Entry 1GGK (X-ray diffraction, 2.26 A resolution); this record covers chains B and D of the 4 polymer chains in the assembly.

[Chain B (and D)]
Molecule: Catalase hpii
Source organism: Escherichia coli
Notes: EC 1.11.1.6; chain D of this document is another copy of the same molecule, construct and numbering; everything in this record applies to it too
UniProt: P21179 (CATE_ECOLI); residue numbers follow UniProt; this construct covers 1-753
Sequence (753 residues; row label = number of the first residue in the row):
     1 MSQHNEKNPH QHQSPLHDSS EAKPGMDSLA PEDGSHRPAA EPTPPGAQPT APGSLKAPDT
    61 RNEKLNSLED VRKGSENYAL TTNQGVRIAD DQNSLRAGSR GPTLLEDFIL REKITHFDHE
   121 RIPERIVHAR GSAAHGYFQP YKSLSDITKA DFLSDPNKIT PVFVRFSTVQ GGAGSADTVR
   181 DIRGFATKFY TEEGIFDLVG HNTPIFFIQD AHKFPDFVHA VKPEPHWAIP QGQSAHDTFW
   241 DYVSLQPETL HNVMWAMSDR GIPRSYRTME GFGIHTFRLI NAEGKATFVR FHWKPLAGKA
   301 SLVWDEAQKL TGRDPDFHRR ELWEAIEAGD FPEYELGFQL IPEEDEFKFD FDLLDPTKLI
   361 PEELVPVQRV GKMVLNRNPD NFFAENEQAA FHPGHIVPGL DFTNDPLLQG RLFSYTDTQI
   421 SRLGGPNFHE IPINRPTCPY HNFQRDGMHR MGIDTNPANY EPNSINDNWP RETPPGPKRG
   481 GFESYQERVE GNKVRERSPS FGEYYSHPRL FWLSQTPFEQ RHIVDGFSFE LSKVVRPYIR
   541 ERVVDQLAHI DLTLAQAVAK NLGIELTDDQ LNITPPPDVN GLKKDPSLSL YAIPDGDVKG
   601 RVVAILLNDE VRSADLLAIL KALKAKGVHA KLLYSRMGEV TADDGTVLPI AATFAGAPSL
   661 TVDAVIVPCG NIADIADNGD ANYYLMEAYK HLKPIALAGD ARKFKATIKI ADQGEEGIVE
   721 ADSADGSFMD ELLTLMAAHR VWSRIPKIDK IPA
Unresolved in the structure: 1-26
Covalent attachments: covalent link His392-Tyr415
Sequence notes: engineered mutation His201 (Asn in P21179)
Ion coordination: heme Fe near Tyr415 (its only coordinating residue here)
Ligand contacts: heme (HEM): Arg125, Ile126, Val127, His128, Arg165, Ser167, Gly184, Phe185, Ala186, Val199, Gly200, His201, Phe206, Ala211, Phe214, Ile274, His275, Ala389, Phe391, Leu407, Gly410, Arg411, Ser414, Tyr415, Thr418, Gln419, Arg422
What the authors report for this chain:
  - mutagenesis - N201H: decreased catalytic activity
  - post-translational modification sites: Tyr415
  - catalytic residues: His128 (citing earlier work)

[How chain B and chain D interact]
Pairs across the interface (252):
  Asp27(B) - Asn468(D)
  Asp27(B) - Arg471(D)
  Ser28(B) - Asp467(D)  hydrogen bond
  Ser28(B) - Arg471(D)
  Leu29(B) - Pro462(D)  hydrophobic
  Leu29(B) - Asn463(D)
  Leu29(B) - Ser464(D)
  Leu29(B) - Asp467(D)  hydrogen bond (backbone-side chain)
  Leu29(B) - Asn468(D)
  Ala30(B) - Ser464(D)
  Ala30(B) - Asp467(D)  hydrogen bond (backbone-side chain)
  His36(B) - Ser464(D)
  His36(B) - Ile465(D)
  Arg37(B) - Pro457(D)
  Arg37(B) - Ile465(D)  hydrogen bond (side chain-backbone)
  Arg37(B) - Asn466(D)  hydrogen bond
  Pro52(B) - Thr455(D)
  Ser54(B) - Thr455(D)
  Leu55(B) - Pro457(D)  hydrophobic
  Val71(B) - Met451(D)
  Val71(B) - Gly452(D)
  Val71(B) - Ile453(D)  hydrogen bond (backbone-backbone)
  Arg72(B) - Ile453(D)
  Lys73(B) - His441(D)
  Lys73(B) - Ile453(D)  hydrogen bond (backbone-backbone)
  Lys73(B) - Asp454(D)
  Lys73(B) - Thr455(D)  hydrogen bond (backbone-side chain)
  Gly74(B) - His441(D)
  Gly74(B) - Thr455(D)
  Ser75(B) - Asn456(D)
  Ser75(B) - Asn466(D)  hydrogen bond
  Ser75(B) - Trp469(D)
  Glu76(B) - Asn466(D)
  Glu76(B) - Trp469(D)
  Asn77(B) - Trp469(D)
  Tyr78(B) - His441(D)
  Tyr78(B) - Trp469(D)
  Tyr78(B) - Pro470(D)
  Tyr78(B) - Arg471(D)  hydrogen bond (backbone-backbone)
  Ala79(B) - His441(D)
  Ala79(B) - Pro470(D)
  Ala79(B) - Arg471(D)
  Ala79(B) - Thr473(D)
  Leu80(B) - His441(D)
  Leu80(B) - Asn442(D)
  Leu80(B) - Phe443(D)  hydrophobic
  Leu80(B) - Pro470(D)
  Leu80(B) - Arg471(D)  hydrogen bond (backbone-backbone)
  Leu80(B) - Glu472(D)
  Thr81(B) - Tyr440(D)
  Thr81(B) - His441(D)  hydrogen bond (backbone-backbone)
  Thr81(B) - Asn442(D)  hydrogen bond (backbone-side chain)
  Thr82(B) - Tyr440(D)
  Thr82(B) - Asn442(D)
  Asn83(B) - His429(D)
  Asn83(B) - Pro436(D)
  Asn83(B) - Tyr440(D)
  Asn83(B) - Asn442(D)  hydrogen bond
  Asn83(B) - Gln444(D)  hydrogen bond
  Gln84(B) - Gly194(D)
  Gln84(B) - Ile195(D)  hydrogen bond (backbone-backbone)
  Gln84(B) - His395(D)
  Gln84(B) - His429(D)
  Gln84(B) - Pro436(D)
  Gly85(B) - Glu193(D)
  Gly85(B) - Gly194(D)
  Gly85(B) - Pro439(D)
  Val86(B) - Glu193(D)
  Val86(B) - Ile396(D)
  Val86(B) - Phe482(D)  hydrophobic
  Arg87(B) - Arg479(D)  hydrogen bond (side chain-backbone)
  Arg87(B) - Gly480(D)
  Arg87(B) - Gly481(D)
  Arg87(B) - Phe482(D)  hydrogen bond (backbone-backbone)
  Ile88(B) - Glu472(D)
  Ile88(B) - Thr473(D)  hydrogen bond (backbone-backbone)
  Ala89(B) - Glu472(D)
  Ala89(B) - Thr473(D)
  Ala89(B) - Phe482(D)
  Asp90(B) - Glu472(D)
  Asp91(B) - Glu461(D)
  Asp91(B) - Glu472(D)  hydrogen bond (backbone-side chain)
  Gln92(B) - Glu461(D)  hydrogen bond
  Gln92(B) - Glu472(D)  hydrogen bond
  Leu95(B) - Ser484(D)
  Leu105(B) - Gln409(D)
  Leu105(B) - Phe413(D)  hydrophobic
  Glu106(B) - Phe402(D)
  Glu106(B) - Gln409(D)  hydrogen bond
  Glu106(B) - Leu412(D)
  Phe108(B) - Gly394(D)
  Phe108(B) - Phe402(D)  hydrophobic
  Arg111(B) - Leu412(D)  hydrogen bond (side chain-backbone)
  Arg111(B) - Phe413(D)
  Glu112(B) - Gln444(D)  hydrogen bond
  Lys113(B) - Gln444(D)
  Thr115(B) - Ile420(D)
  His116(B) - Pro426(D)
  His116(B) - Asn427(D)  hydrogen bond
  His116(B) - Gln444(D)
  His116(B) - Arg445(D)  hydrogen bond (side chain-backbone)
  His116(B) - Asp446(D)
  His116(B) - Arg450(D)
  His119(B) - Ile420(D)
  His119(B) - Pro426(D)
  His119(B) - Gly447(D)
  Glu120(B) - Arg445(D)
  Glu120(B) - Asp446(D)
  Glu120(B) - Gly447(D)  hydrogen bond (backbone-backbone)
  Ile122(B) - Met448(D)  hydrophobic
  Glu193(B) - Gly85(D)
  Glu193(B) - Val86(D)
  Gly194(B) - Gln84(D)
  Gly194(B) - Gly85(D)
  Ile195(B) - Gln84(D)  hydrogen bond (backbone-backbone)
  Asp380(B) - Ile453(D)
  Asp380(B) - Asp454(D)
  Asp380(B) - Thr455(D)
  Asn381(B) - Asp454(D)
  Phe383(B) - Asp446(D)
  Phe383(B) - Gly447(D)
  Phe383(B) - Arg450(D)
  Glu385(B) - Ile453(D)
  Gln388(B) - His449(D)
  Gln388(B) - Arg450(D)  hydrogen bond (side chain-backbone)
  Gly394(B) - Phe108(D)
  His395(B) - Gln84(D)  hydrogen bond
  Ile396(B) - Val86(D)
  Phe402(B) - Glu106(D)
  Gln409(B) - Leu105(D)
  Gln409(B) - Glu106(D)  hydrogen bond
  Leu412(B) - Glu106(D)
  Leu412(B) - Arg111(D)  hydrogen bond (backbone-side chain)
  Phe413(B) - Arg111(D)
  Ile420(B) - Thr115(D)
  Ile420(B) - His119(D)
  Arg422(B) - Met448(D)
  Leu423(B) - Met448(D)
  Leu423(B) - His449(D)
  Gly424(B) - Met448(D)
  Gly424(B) - His449(D)
  Pro426(B) - His116(D)
  Pro426(B) - His119(D)
  Asn427(B) - His116(D)  hydrogen bond
  His429(B) - Asn83(D)
  Glu430(B) - Met451(D)
  Pro432(B) - Met451(D)
  Pro436(B) - Asn83(D)
  Pro436(B) - Gln84(D)
  Pro439(B) - Gly85(D)
  Tyr440(B) - Lys73(D)  hydrogen bond
  Tyr440(B) - Thr81(D)
  Tyr440(B) - Thr82(D)
  Tyr440(B) - Asn83(D)
  His441(B) - Lys73(D)
  His441(B) - Gly74(D)
  His441(B) - Tyr78(D)
  His441(B) - Ala79(D)
  His441(B) - Leu80(D)
  His441(B) - Thr81(D)  hydrogen bond (backbone-backbone)
  Asn442(B) - Leu80(D)
  Asn442(B) - Thr81(D)  hydrogen bond (side chain-backbone)
  Asn442(B) - Thr82(D)
  Asn442(B) - Asn83(D)  hydrogen bond
  Gln444(B) - Asn83(D)  hydrogen bond
  Gln444(B) - Glu112(D)  hydrogen bond
  Gln444(B) - His116(D)
  Arg445(B) - His116(D)  hydrogen bond (backbone-side chain)
  Arg445(B) - Glu120(D)
  Asp446(B) - His116(D)
  Asp446(B) - Glu120(D)
  Asp446(B) - Phe383(D)
  Gly447(B) - His119(D)
  Gly447(B) - Glu120(D)  hydrogen bond (backbone-backbone)
  Gly447(B) - Phe383(D)
  Met448(B) - Ile122(D)
  Met448(B) - Arg422(D)
  Met448(B) - Leu423(D)
  Met448(B) - Gly424(D)
  Met448(B) - His449(D)
  His449(B) - Gln388(D)
  His449(B) - Asn427(D)
  His449(B) - Ile431(D)
  His449(B) - His449(D)  hydrogen bond
  Arg450(B) - His116(D)
  Arg450(B) - Gln388(D)  hydrogen bond (backbone-side chain)
  Met451(B) - Val71(D)
  Met451(B) - Glu430(D)
  Met451(B) - Pro432(D)
  Met451(B) - Met451(D)  hydrophobic
  Gly452(B) - Val71(D)
  Ile453(B) - Val71(D)  hydrogen bond (backbone-backbone)
  Ile453(B) - Arg72(D)
  Ile453(B) - Lys73(D)  hydrogen bond (backbone-backbone)
  Ile453(B) - Asp380(D)
  Ile453(B) - Glu385(D)
  Asp454(B) - Lys73(D)
  Asp454(B) - Asp380(D)
  Asp454(B) - Asn381(D)
  Thr455(B) - Pro52(D)
  Thr455(B) - Ser54(D)
  Thr455(B) - Leu55(D)
  Thr455(B) - Lys73(D)  hydrogen bond (side chain-backbone)
  Thr455(B) - Gly74(D)
  Thr455(B) - Asp380(D)
  Asn456(B) - Ser75(D)
  Glu461(B) - Asp91(D)
  Glu461(B) - Gln92(D)  hydrogen bond
  Pro462(B) - Leu29(D)  hydrophobic
  Asn463(B) - Leu29(D)
  Ser464(B) - Leu29(D)
  Ser464(B) - Ala30(D)
  Ser464(B) - His36(D)
  Ile465(B) - His36(D)
  Ile465(B) - Arg37(D)  hydrogen bond (backbone-side chain)
  Asn466(B) - Arg37(D)  hydrogen bond
  Asn466(B) - Ser75(D)  hydrogen bond
  Asp467(B) - Ser28(D)
  Asp467(B) - Leu29(D)  hydrogen bond (side chain-backbone)
  Asp467(B) - Ala30(D)  hydrogen bond (side chain-backbone)
  Asn468(B) - Asp27(D)  hydrogen bond
  Asn468(B) - Leu29(D)
  Trp469(B) - Ser75(D)
  Trp469(B) - Glu76(D)
  Trp469(B) - Asn77(D)
  Trp469(B) - Tyr78(D)
  Pro470(B) - Ser75(D)
  Pro470(B) - Tyr78(D)
  Pro470(B) - Ala79(D)
  Pro470(B) - Leu80(D)
  Arg471(B) - Asp27(D)
  Arg471(B) - Ser28(D)
  Arg471(B) - Tyr78(D)  hydrogen bond (backbone-backbone)
  Arg471(B) - Ala79(D)
  Arg471(B) - Leu80(D)  hydrogen bond (backbone-backbone)
  Glu472(B) - Leu80(D)
  Glu472(B) - Ile88(D)
  Glu472(B) - Ala89(D)
  Glu472(B) - Asp90(D)
  Glu472(B) - Asp91(D)  hydrogen bond (side chain-backbone)
  Glu472(B) - Gln92(D)  hydrogen bond
  Thr473(B) - Ala79(D)
  Thr473(B) - Ile88(D)  hydrogen bond (backbone-backbone)
  Thr473(B) - Ala89(D)
  Pro475(B) - Ala89(D)
  Arg479(B) - Arg87(D)  hydrogen bond (backbone-side chain)
  Gly480(B) - Arg87(D)
  Gly481(B) - Arg87(D)
  Gly481(B) - Ala89(D)
  Phe482(B) - Arg87(D)  hydrogen bond (backbone-backbone)
  Phe482(B) - Ala89(D)
  Ser484(B) - Leu95(D)
Other interface residues (no listed pair), chain B (124 interface residues in all): Leu68, Ala97, Pro102, Ile109, Arg121, Pro123, Ala384, Val397, Pro398, Asp401, Asn404, Gly410, Thr416, Ser421, Phe428, Cys438, Phe443, Pro457, Val489, Lys493
Other interface residues (no listed pair), chain D (126 interface residues in all): Leu68, Ala97, Pro102, Ile109, Lys113, Arg121, Pro123, Ala384, Val397, Pro398, Asp401, Asn404, Gly410, Thr416, Ser421, Phe428, Asn434, Cys438, Pro475, Val489, Lys493

[Summary]
124 residues of chain B and 126 residues of chain D are in contact; the contacts include 61 hydrogen bonds.
Among the polar pairs are Ser28(B)-Asp467(D), Leu29(B)-Asp467(D) and Ala30(B)-Asp467(D). Chain B binds heme.
From the paper: the catalytic residue His128(B); N201H of chain B reduces catalytic activity.
Chain B and chain D are both Catalase hpii (Escherichia coli); the structure, Crystal structure of catalase
hpii from escherichia coli, asn201his variant, was determined by X-ray diffraction together with 1GGE, 1GGF,
1GGH, 1GGJ and 1GG9 from the same study.
